2O1S - chains A and B; structure by X-ray diffraction, 2.40 A resolution.

[Chain A (and B)]
Molecule: 1-deoxy-D-xylulose-5-phosphate synthase
Organism: Escherichia coli
Notes: EC 2.2.1.7; chain B of this document is another copy of the same molecule, construct and numbering; everything in this record applies to it too
UniProt: P77488 (DXS_ECOLI); residues 1-620 here correspond to UniProt positions 0-619 (UniProt number = residue number - 1)
Sequence (621 residues; numbered 1 to 621; the number before each row is that of its first residue):
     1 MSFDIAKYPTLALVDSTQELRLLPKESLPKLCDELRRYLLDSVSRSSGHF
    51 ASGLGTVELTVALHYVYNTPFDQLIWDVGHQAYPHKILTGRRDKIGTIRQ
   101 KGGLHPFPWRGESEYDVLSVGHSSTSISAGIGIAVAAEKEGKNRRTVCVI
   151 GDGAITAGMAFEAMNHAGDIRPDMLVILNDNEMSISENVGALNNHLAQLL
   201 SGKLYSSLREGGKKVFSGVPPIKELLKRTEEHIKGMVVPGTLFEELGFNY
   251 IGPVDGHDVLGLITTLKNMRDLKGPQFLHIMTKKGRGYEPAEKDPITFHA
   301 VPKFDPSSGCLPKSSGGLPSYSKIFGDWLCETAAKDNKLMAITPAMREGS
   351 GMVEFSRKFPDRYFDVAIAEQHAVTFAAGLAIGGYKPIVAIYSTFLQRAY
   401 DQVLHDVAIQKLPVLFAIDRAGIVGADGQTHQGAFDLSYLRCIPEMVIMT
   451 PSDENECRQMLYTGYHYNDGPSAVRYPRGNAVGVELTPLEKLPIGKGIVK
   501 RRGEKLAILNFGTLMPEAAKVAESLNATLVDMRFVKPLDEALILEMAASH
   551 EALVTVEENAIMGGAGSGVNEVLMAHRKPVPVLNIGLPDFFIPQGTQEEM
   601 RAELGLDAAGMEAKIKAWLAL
Disordered / not traced: 1-2, 183-238, 292-317, 621 (chain B: 1-7, 41-52, 90-104, 182-241, 284-317)
Sequence notes: modified residue (1, 159, 164, 174, 183, 236, 269, 281, 340, 346, 352, 446, 449, 460, 515, 532, 546, 562, 574, 600, 611); cloning artifact (621)
Modified / non-standard residues: Mse1, Mse183, Mse236 (selenomethionine); Mse159, Mse164, Mse174, Mse269, Mse281, Mse340, Mse346, Mse352, Mse446, Mse449, Mse460, Mse515, Mse532, Mse546, Mse562, Mse574, Mse600, Mse611 (selenomethionine; parent Met)
Ion coordination: Mg2+: Asp152, Asn181 (together with thiamine diphosphate); K+: Pro413, Gly464, Tyr465, Tyr467
Residues lining bound ligands: thiamine diphosphate (TPP): Ser52, Val78, His80, Gly121, His122, Ser123, Gly151, Asp152, Gly153, Ala154, Asn181, Lys284, Tyr288, Ala345, Mse346, Ile368, Glu370, Phe395, Arg398, His431

[How chain A and chain B interact]
Pairs across the interface - 183 pairs, chain A then chain B:
  Trp109(A) with Ile409(B), hydrophobic
  Arg110(A) with Gln410(B); Leu412(B)
  Val117(A) with Ile382(B)
  Leu118(A) with Gln410(B)
  Ser119(A) with His405(B); Gln410(B), hydrogen bond (backbone-side chain)
  Val120(A) with His405(B)
  Gly121(A) with His405(B), hydrogen bond (backbone-side chain)
  His122(A) with Asp401(B), salt bridge; His405(B), hydrogen bond (backbone-side chain)
  Thr125(A) with Thr375(B); Asp406(B)
  Ser128(A) with His372(B); Thr375(B); Phe376(B)
  Ala129(A) with Thr375(B); Gly379(B)
  Ile131(A) with His372(B); Phe376(B), hydrophobic
  Gly132(A) with Phe376(B); Gly379(B); Leu380(B)
  Ile133(A) with Gly379(B)
  Val135(A) with Phe364(B), hydrophobic; Leu380(B), hydrophobic
  Ala136(A) with Gly383(B); Tyr385(B), hydrophobic
  Lys139(A) with Asp361(B), hydrogen bond (side chain-backbone); Tyr385(B)
  Glu140(A) with Tyr385(B)
  Thr156(A) with Phe161(B)
  Ala157(A) with Phe161(B); Glu162(B)
  Gly158(A) with Gly158(B); Glu162(B), hydrogen bond (backbone-side chain)
  Mse159(A) with Gln371(B); Thr375(B); Gln402(B)
  Phe161(A) with Ile155(B); Phe161(B), hydrophobic
  Glu162(A) with Thr156(B); Ala157(B); Gly158(B), hydrogen bond (side chain-backbone); Ile368(B); Ala369(B); Gln371(B); His372(B), hydrogen bond (side chain-backbone)
  Ala163(A) with His372(B)
  His166(A) with Val366(B); His372(B)
  Thr241(A) with Glu245(B)
  Leu242(A) with Leu242(B), hydrophobic; Glu245(B); Leu246(B), hydrophobic
  Glu245(A) with Leu242(B), hydrogen bond (side chain-backbone)
  Mse340(A) with Lys139(B)
  Asp361(A) with Lys139(B), hydrogen bond (backbone-side chain)
  Phe364(A) with Val135(B), hydrophobic; His166(B)
  Asp365(A) with His166(B)
  Val366(A) with His166(B)
  Ala369(A) with Glu162(B)
  Gln371(A) with Mse159(B); Glu162(B); Gln371(B), hydrogen bond; Arg398(B)
  His372(A) with Ser128(B); Ile131(B); Glu162(B), hydrogen bond (backbone-side chain); Ala163(B); His166(B)
  Thr375(A) with Thr125(B); Ser128(B); Ala129(B); Mse159(B)
  Phe376(A) with Ser128(B); Ile131(B), hydrophobic; Gly132(B)
  Gly379(A) with Ala129(B); Gly132(B); Ile133(B)
  Leu380(A) with Gly132(B)
  Ile382(A) with Arg110(B); Val117(B); Leu118(B), hydrophobic
  Gly383(A) with Ala136(B)
  Tyr385(A) with Ala136(B); Lys139(B); Glu140(B)
  Thr394(A) with Asp401(B)
  Gln397(A) with Tyr400(B); Asp401(B); Leu404(B)
  Arg398(A) with Gln371(B); Asp401(B), salt bridge; Gln402(B)
  Tyr400(A) with Gln397(B); Tyr400(B), hydrophobic; Tyr439(B), hydrophobic
  Asp401(A) with His122(B), salt bridge; Thr394(B); Gln397(B); Arg398(B), salt bridge
  Gln402(A) with Mse159(B); Arg398(B)
  Leu404(A) with Gln397(B); Phe435(B), hydrophobic; Phe591(B), hydrophobic
  His405(A) with Gly121(B); His122(B), hydrogen bond (side chain-backbone); Thr430(B)
  Asp406(A) with Thr125(B), hydrogen bond
  Ala408(A) with Phe591(B)
  Ile409(A) with Trp109(B), hydrophobic; Gln429(B); Phe591(B), hydrophobic
  Gln410(A) with Arg110(B); Leu118(B); Ser119(B), hydrogen bond (side chain-backbone)
  Leu412(A) with Arg110(B)
  Gln429(A) with Ile409(B)
  Thr430(A) with His405(B)
  Phe435(A) with Leu404(B), hydrophobic; Cys442(B); Pro444(B)
  Ser438(A) with Cys442(B)
  Tyr439(A) with Tyr400(B)
  Arg441(A) with Mse562(B); Gly563(B)
  Cys442(A) with Phe435(B); Ser438(B); Mse562(B)
  Pro444(A) with Phe435(B); Asp589(B); Phe590(B), hydrophobic; Phe591(B)
  Lys536(A) with Mse562(B); Asp589(B), salt bridge
  Ile561(A) with Glu571(B)
  Mse562(A) with Arg441(B); Cys442(B); Lys536(B); Glu571(B)
  Gly563(A) with Arg441(B); Glu571(B), hydrogen bond (backbone-side chain)
  Ser567(A) with Ser567(B), hydrogen bond; Glu571(B), hydrogen bond
  Asn570(A) with Mse574(B)
  Glu571(A) with Mse562(B); Gly563(B), hydrogen bond (side chain-backbone); Ser567(B), hydrogen bond; Asn570(B)
  Mse574(A) with Asn570(B); Val580(B); Val582(B); Trp618(B), hydrogen bond (backbone-side chain)
  Ala575(A) with Trp618(B), hydrogen bond (backbone-side chain); Leu621(B)
  His576(A) with Leu621(B)
  Arg577(A) with Pro581(B); Trp618(B), hydrogen bond (side chain-backbone); Leu619(B); Leu621(B)
  Pro579(A) with Pro579(B); Pro581(B)
  Val580(A) with Mse574(B)
  Pro581(A) with Mse574(B), hydrophobic; Arg577(B); Pro579(B)
  Val582(A) with Mse574(B)
  Asp589(A) with Pro444(B); Lys536(B), salt bridge
  Phe590(A) with Pro444(B), hydrophobic
  Phe591(A) with Leu404(B), hydrophobic; Ala408(B); Ile409(B), hydrophobic; Pro444(B); Glu445(B)
  Trp618(A) with Mse574(B), hydrogen bond (side chain-backbone); Ala575(B), hydrogen bond (side chain-backbone); Arg577(B), hydrogen bond (backbone-side chain)
  Leu619(A) with Arg577(B)
Interface residues without a listed pair, chain A (94 interface residues in all): Gln73, Ile155, Asn165, Leu246, Ile368, Ile443, Glu445, Asn584, Ala620
Interface residues without a listed pair, chain B (94 interface residues in all): Gln73, Val120, Ile170, Mse340, Glu370, Ile443, Ala560, Ile561, His576, Asn584

[Overview]
The chain A/chain B interface involves 94 residues from each chain, with 25 hydrogen bonds and 6 salt bridges.
Among the polar pairs are His122(A)-Asp401(B), Arg398(A)-Asp401(B) and Lys536(A)-Asp589(B). Ligands of chain
A: thiamine diphosphate. The Mg2+ site is built by Asp152(A) and Asn181(A).
Both chains are 1-deoxy-D-xylulose-5-phosphate synthase (Escherichia coli). Entry 2O1S (1-deoxy-D-xylulose
5-phosphate synthase (DXS) from Escherichia coli) was determined by X-ray diffraction, deposited together with
2O1X.
